8RMF - chains A and D of the 9 polymer chains in the assembly; structure by electron microscopy, 2.33 A resolution.

# Chain A
Name: Isoform Mitochondrial of Cysteine desulfurase
Source organism: Homo sapiens
Notes: EC 2.8.1.7
UniProt: Q9Y697 (NFS1_HUMAN); residues 56-457 here = UniProt positions 56-457
Sequence (404 residues; numbered 54 to 457; the number before each row is that of its first residue):
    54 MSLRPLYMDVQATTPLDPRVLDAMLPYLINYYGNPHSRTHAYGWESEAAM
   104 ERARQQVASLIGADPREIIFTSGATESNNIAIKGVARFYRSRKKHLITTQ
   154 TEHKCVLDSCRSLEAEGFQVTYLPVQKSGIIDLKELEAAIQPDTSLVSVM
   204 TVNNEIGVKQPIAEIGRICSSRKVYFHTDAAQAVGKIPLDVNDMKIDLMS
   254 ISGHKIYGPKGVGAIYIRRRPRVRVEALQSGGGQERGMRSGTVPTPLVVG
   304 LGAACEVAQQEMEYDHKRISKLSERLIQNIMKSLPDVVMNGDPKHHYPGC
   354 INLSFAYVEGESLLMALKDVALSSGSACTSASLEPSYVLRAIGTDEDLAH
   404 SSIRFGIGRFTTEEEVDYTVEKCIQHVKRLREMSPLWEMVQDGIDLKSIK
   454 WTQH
Unresolved in the structure: 54-55, 456-457
Modified residues: Lys-258 ((2S)-2-amino-6-[[3-hydroxy-2-methyl-5-(phosphonooxymethyl)pyridin-4-yl]methylideneamino]hexanoic acid; LLP)
Sequence notes: initiating methionine (54); expression tag (55)
Metal / ion sites: Fe2+: Cys-381 (shared with Asp-71(D), Cys-95(D), His-137(D) of chain D)
Curated features (UniProtKB/Swiss-Prot):
  - active site: Cys-381 (Cysteine persulfide intermediate)
  - binding site (pyridoxal 5'-phosphate): Ala-127, Thr-128, Gln-235, Ser-255, His-257, Thr-295
  - binding site ([2Fe-2S] cluster): Cys-381
  - binding site (Zn(2+)): Cys-381
  - modified residue: Lys-258 (N6-(pyridoxal phosphate)lysine), Cys-381 (Cysteine persulfide)
  - natural variant: Arg-72 (R72Q: In COXPD52)
Reported in the primary citation:
  - Fe2+ coordination: Cys-381
  - mutagenesis - R271A/R272A/R273A/R275A/R277A: abolished catalytic activity

# Chain D
Name: Isoform 1 of Iron-sulfur cluster assembly enzyme ISCU
Source organism: Homo sapiens
UniProt: Q9H1K1 (ISCU_HUMAN); residue numbers follow UniProt; this construct covers 35-167
Sequence (143 residues; row label = number of the first residue in the row):
    33 MAYHKKVVDHYENPRNVGSLDKTSKNVGTGLVGAPACGDVMKLQIQVDEK
    83 GKIVDARFKTFGCGSAIASSSLATEWVKGKTVEEALTIKNTDIAKELCLP
   133 PVKLHCSMLAEDAIKAALADYKLKQEPKKGEAEKKLEHHHHHH
Unresolved in the structure: 33-34, 158-175
Sequence notes: initiating methionine (33); expression tag (34, 168-175)
Metal / ion sites: Fe2+: Asp-71, Cys-95, His-137 (shared with Cys-381(A) of chain A)
Curated features (UniProtKB/Swiss-Prot):
  - active site (Cysteine persulfide intermediate): Cys-69, Cys-138
  - binding site (Zn(2+)): Asp-71, Cys-95, Cys-138
  - site: Tyr-35 (Mediates ISCU dimerization and de novo [2Fe-2S] cluster assembly)
  - modified residue (Cysteine persulfide): Cys-69, Cys-138
  - mutagenesis: Tyr-35 (Y35A: Does not affect mitochondrial localization. Loss of iron-sulfur cluster biogenesis. Does not affect reductive cleavage of the ISCU2-bound-persulfide by FDX2), Cys-69 (C69A: Does not affect ISC complex formation. Does not affect the unstimulated cysteine desulfurase activity in the absence of FXN ...), Asp-71 (D71A: Stabilizes the D-state; D71V: Stabilizes the S-state), Cys-95 (C95A: Does not affect ISC complex formation. Does not affect the unstimulated cysteine desulfurase activity in the absence of FXN ...), Asn-122 (N122A: Stabilizes the S-state), Cys-130 (C130S: Does not affect the unstimulated cysteine desulfurase activity in the absence of FXN. Does not affect the cysteine desulfurase activity in the presence of FXN ...), His-137 (H137A: Stabilizes the D-state), Cys-138 (C138A: Does not affect ISC complex formation. Does not affect the unstimulated cysteine desulfurase activity in the absence of FXN ...), Met-140 (M140I: Does not affect the SDA complex formation. Abolishes desulfurase activity of SDA complex when zinc ion is bound. Activated by FXN when component of SDAU complex ...)
Reported in the primary citation:
  - Fe2+ coordination: Asp-71, Cys-95, His-137

# Interface between chain A and chain D
Pairs across the interface (46; chain A residue first):
  Tyr-360(A) / Phe-93(D)
  Val-361(A) / Phe-93(D)
  Glu-362(A) / Phe-93(D)
  Glu-362(A) / Gly-94(D)
  Glu-362(A) / Cys-95(D)  hydrogen bond (side chain-backbone)
  Glu-364(A) / Cys-95(D)
  Glu-364(A) / Lys-135(D)  salt bridge
  Ser-365(A) / Tyr-43(D)  hydrogen bond (backbone-side chain)
  Ser-365(A) / Gly-94(D)
  Met-368(A) / Tyr-35(D)
  Met-368(A) / Tyr-43(D)  hydrophobic
  Met-368(A) / Gly-96(D)
  Ala-369(A) / Tyr-43(D)  hydrogen bond (backbone-side chain)
  Lys-371(A) / Glu-44(D)
  Cys-381(A) / Asp-71(D)
  Cys-381(A) / Cys-95(D)  hydrophobic
  Cys-381(A) / Lys-135(D)  hydrogen bond (backbone-side chain)
  Cys-381(A) / His-137(D)
  Ala-384(A) / Val-134(D)
  His-403(A) / Gly-70(D)  hydrogen bond (side chain-backbone)
  Ser-404(A) / Phe-93(D)
  Arg-432(A) / Tyr-43(D)
  Leu-433(A) / Tyr-43(D)
  Glu-435(A) / Lys-91(D)
  Met-436(A) / Lys-91(D)
  Met-436(A) / Thr-92(D)  hydrogen bond (backbone-backbone)
  Pro-438(A) / Lys-74(D)
  Pro-438(A) / Lys-91(D)
  Pro-438(A) / Thr-92(D)
  Pro-438(A) / Phe-93(D)
  Leu-439(A) / Phe-93(D)  hydrophobic
  Glu-441(A) / Ser-51(D)
  Glu-441(A) / Lys-74(D)  salt bridge
  Glu-441(A) / Lys-91(D)
  Met-442(A) / Leu-63(D)  hydrophobic
  Ser-451(A) / Leu-63(D)
  Ile-452(A) / Leu-63(D)  hydrophobic
  Ile-452(A) / Val-64(D)
  Ile-452(A) / Gly-65(D)
  Lys-453(A) / Leu-63(D)  hydrogen bond (backbone-backbone)
  Lys-453(A) / Val-64(D)
  Lys-453(A) / Gly-65(D)  hydrogen bond (backbone-backbone)
  Lys-453(A) / Ala-148(D)
  Trp-454(A) / Gly-65(D)
  Trp-454(A) / Ala-66(D)
  Thr-455(A) / Asp-144(D)
Interface residues without a listed pair, chain A (30 interface residues in all): Leu-366, Ser-383, Leu-386, Asp-400, Ser-437
Interface residues without a listed pair, chain D (31 interface residues in all): Pro-46, Val-49, Thr-61, Gly-62, Pro-67, Ala-68, Cys-69, Val-72, Ile-99

# In short
30 residues of chain A face 31 of chain D across their interface, with 8 hydrogen bonds and 2 salt bridges.
Polar contacts include Glu-364(A)/Lys-135(D), Glu-441(A)/Lys-74(D) and Glu-362(A)/Cys-95(D). From the paper:
R271A/R272A/R273A/R275A/R277A of chain A abolish catalytic activity; Fe2+ coordination by Cys-381(A) and
Asp-71(D) among others.
Chain A is Isoform Mitochondrial of Cysteine desulfurase and chain D is Isoform 1 of Iron-sulfur cluster
assembly enzyme ISCU, both from Homo sapiens; the structure, Structure of the core ISC complex under turnover
conditions (FDX2-bound in proximal conformation), was determined by electron microscopy (same publication as
8RMC, 8RMD, 8RME and 8RMG).
